8VGB - chain A; structure by X-ray diffraction, 2.99 A resolution.

[Chain A]
Protein: Guanine nucleotide-binding protein alpha-1 subunit
Source organism: Oryza sativa Indica Group
UniProt: A2Y3B5 (GPA1_ORYSI); numbering as in UniProt (aligned over 1-380)
Sequence (383 residues; each row starts with the number of its first residue; numbers below 1 keep their minus sign (Met-2 is residue -2)):
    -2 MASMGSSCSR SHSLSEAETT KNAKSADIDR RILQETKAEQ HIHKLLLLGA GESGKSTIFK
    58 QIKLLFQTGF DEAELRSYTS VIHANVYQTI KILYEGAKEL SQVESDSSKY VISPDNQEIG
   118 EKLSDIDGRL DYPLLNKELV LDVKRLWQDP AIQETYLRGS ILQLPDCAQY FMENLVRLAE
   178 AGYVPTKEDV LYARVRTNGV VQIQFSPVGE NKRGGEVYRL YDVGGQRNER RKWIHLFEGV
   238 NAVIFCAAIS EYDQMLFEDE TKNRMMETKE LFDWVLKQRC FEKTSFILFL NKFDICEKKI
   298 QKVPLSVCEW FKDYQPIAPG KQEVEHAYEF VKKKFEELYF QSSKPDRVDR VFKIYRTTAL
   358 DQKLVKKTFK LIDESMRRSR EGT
Unresolved in the structure: -2 to 39, 104-106, 130-133, 156-161, 205-214, 221-236, 315-319, 343-346, 376-380
Sequence notes: initiating methionine (-2); expression tag (-1 to 0); conflict Val173 (Asp in A2Y3B5), Cys293 (Phe in A2Y3B5)
Curated features (UniProtKB/Swiss-Prot):
  - region: Lys41 to Thr54 (G1 motif), Asp186 to Thr194 (G2 motif), Tyr215 to Arg224 (G3 motif), Ile284 to Asp291 (G4 motif), Thr354 to Gln359 (G5 motif)
  - binding site (GTP): Glu49, Ser50, Gly51, Lys52, Ser53, Thr54, Asp163, Leu188, Tyr189, Thr194, Gly222, Asn288, Lys289, Asp291, Ala356
  - binding site (Mg(2+)): Ser53, Thr194
  - lipidation: Gly2 (N-myristoyl glycine), Cys5 (S-palmitoyl cysteine)
Residues lining bound ligands: GDP (guanosine-5'-diphosphate): Gly48, Glu49, Ser50, Gly51, Lys52, Ser53, Thr54, Cys164, Arg191, Asn288, Lys289, Asp291, Ile292, Thr355, Ala356, Leu357
From the paper describing this entry:
  - binding site for GDP: Tyr189
  - conformationally variable residues (loop rearrangement, side-chain flip): Glu49, Ser50, Lys52, Arg191, Thr194
  - catalytic residues: Arg191

[Overview]
Chain A binds GDP. From UniProt: 15 GTP-binding residues and Mg2+-binding residues Ser53 and Thr194. From the
paper: the catalytic residue Arg191; a binding site for GDP at Tyr189.
Chain A is Guanine nucleotide-binding protein alpha-1 subunit (Oryza sativa Indica Group); the structure,
Crystal Structure of Guanine Nucleotide-Binding Protein Alpha Subunit (G Protein) from Oryza sativa in complex
with ..., was determined by X-ray diffraction, deposited together with 8VGA.
